Entry 4H6A (X-ray diffraction, 1.95 A resolution); this record covers chains A and D of the 3 polymer chains in the assembly.

Chain A (and D):
Molecule: Allene oxide cyclase
Source organism: Physcomitrella patens subsp. patens
Notes: EC 5.3.99.6; chain D of this document is another copy of the same molecule, construct and numbering; everything in this record applies to it too
Reference sequence: A9RB27 (A9RB27_PHYPA); residues 1-188 here = UniProt positions 1-188
Sequence (194 residues; row label = number of the first residue in the row; numbers below 1 keep their minus sign (Gly-5 is residue -5)):
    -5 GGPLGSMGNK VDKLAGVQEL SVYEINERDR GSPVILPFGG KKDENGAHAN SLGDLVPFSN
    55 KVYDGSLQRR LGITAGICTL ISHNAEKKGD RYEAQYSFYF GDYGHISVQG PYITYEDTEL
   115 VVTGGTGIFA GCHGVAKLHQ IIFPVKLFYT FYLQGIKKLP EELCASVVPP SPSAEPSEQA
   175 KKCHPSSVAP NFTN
Construct notes: expression tag (-5 to 0)
Reported in the primary citation:
  - self-association interface (contacts with another copy of this molecule); pairs are residue here / residue on that copy: Ile71-Thr73
  - catalytic residues: Pro27
  - conformationally variable residues (loop rearrangement): Pro27, Val28, Ile29
  - binding site for (4R)-2-methylpentane-2,4-diol: Leu132 (from molecular simulation)

Chain A / chain D interface:
Pairs across the interface (45; chain A residue first):
  Leu-2(A) with Met1(D)
  Met1(A) with Met1(D), hydrophobic
  Gly2(A) with Met1(D)
  Val5(A) with Lys4(D); Val5(D), hydrophobic
  Leu46(A) with Gly25(D); Ser26(D)
  Gly47(A) with Pro51(D)
  Leu49(A) with Leu49(D), hydrophobic
  Thr73(A) with Pro51(D); Ile71(D)
  Ile75(A) with Ser53(D); Ala69(D), hydrophobic; Gly70(D)
  Arg85(A) with Tyr93(D); Thr187(D)
  Glu87(A) with Ala69(D); Gly70(D); Ser91(D), hydrogen bond; Tyr93(D), hydrogen bond
  Gln89(A) with Gln89(D)
  Gln103(A) with Gln89(D); Tyr90(D); His99(D); Ser101(D); Val102(D), hydrogen bond (side chain-backbone); Thr117(D), hydrogen bond
  Gly104(A) with Tyr93(D); His99(D)
  Pro105(A) with Tyr93(D); His99(D)
  Glu113(A) with His99(D); Thr120(D)
  Leu114(A) with Thr120(D)
  Val115(A) with His99(D); Ser101(D); Thr117(D); Gly118(D); Gly119(D); Thr120(D)
  Thr117(A) with Thr117(D)
  His127(A) with Gly125(D), hydrogen bond (side chain-backbone)
  Val129(A) with Gly119(D); Ala124(D), hydrophobic
  Gln148(A) with Leu8(D)
Interface residues without a listed pair, chain A (27 interface residues in all): Leu8, Ala9, Ile71, Val116, Gly128
Interface residues without a listed pair, chain D (32 interface residues in all): Leu-2, Arg24, Pro27, Phe52, Ile67, Gly121

Summary:
27 residues of chain A face 32 of chain D across their interface; the contacts include 5 hydrogen bonds. Among
the polar pairs are Glu87(A)-Ser91(D), Glu87(A)-Tyr93(D) and Gln103(A)-Val102(D). From the paper: the
catalytic residue Pro27(A); a binding site for (4R)-2-methylpentane-2,4-diol at Leu132(A).
Chain A and chain D are both Allene oxide cyclase (Physcomitrella patens subsp. patens); the structure,
Crystal Structure of the Allene Oxide Cyclase 2 from Physcomitrella patens, was determined by X-ray
diffraction together with 4H69, 4H6B and 4H6C from the same study.
